9MV0 - chains A and C of the 4 polymer chains in the assembly; structure by electron microscopy, 4.20 A resolution (low resolution: residue-level contacts below are approximate; hydrogen-bond / salt-bridge calls are withheld).

== Chain A (and C) ==
Protein: Angiotensin-converting enzyme
From: Pipistrellus abramus
Notes: EC 3.4.-.-; chain C of this document is another copy of the same molecule, construct and numbering; everything in this record applies to it too
Reference sequence: C7ECT9 (C7ECT9_PIPAB); residue numbers follow UniProt; this construct covers 1-803
Chain sequence (803 residues; each row starts with the number of its first residue):
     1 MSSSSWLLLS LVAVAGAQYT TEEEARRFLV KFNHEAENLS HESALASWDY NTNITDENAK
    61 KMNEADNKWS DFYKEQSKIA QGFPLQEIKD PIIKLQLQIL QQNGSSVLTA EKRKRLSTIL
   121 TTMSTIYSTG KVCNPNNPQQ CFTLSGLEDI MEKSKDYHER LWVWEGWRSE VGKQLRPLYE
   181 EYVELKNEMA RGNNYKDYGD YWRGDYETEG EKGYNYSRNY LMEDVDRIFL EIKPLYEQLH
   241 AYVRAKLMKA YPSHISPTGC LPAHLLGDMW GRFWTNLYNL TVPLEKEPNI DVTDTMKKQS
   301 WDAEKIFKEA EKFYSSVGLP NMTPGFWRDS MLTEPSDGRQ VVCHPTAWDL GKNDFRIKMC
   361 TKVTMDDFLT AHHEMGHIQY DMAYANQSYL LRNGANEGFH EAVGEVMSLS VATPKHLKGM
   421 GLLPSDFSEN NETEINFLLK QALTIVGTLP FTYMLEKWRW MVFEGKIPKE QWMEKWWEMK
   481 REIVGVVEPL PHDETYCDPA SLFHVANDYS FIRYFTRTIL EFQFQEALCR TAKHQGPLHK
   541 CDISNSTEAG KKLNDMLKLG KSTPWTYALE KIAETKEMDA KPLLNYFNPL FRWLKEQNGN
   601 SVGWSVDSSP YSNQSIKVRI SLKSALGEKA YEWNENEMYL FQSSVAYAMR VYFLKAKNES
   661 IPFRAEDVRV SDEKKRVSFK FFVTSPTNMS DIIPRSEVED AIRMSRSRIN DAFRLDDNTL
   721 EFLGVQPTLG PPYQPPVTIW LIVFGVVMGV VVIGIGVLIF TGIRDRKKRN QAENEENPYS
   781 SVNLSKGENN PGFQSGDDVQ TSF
Disordered / not traced: 1-18, 711-803
Disulfide bonds: Cys133-Cys141, Cys343-Cys360, Cys529-Cys541
Covalently attached groups: N-acetylglucosamine (NAG) linked to Asn103, Asn215, Asn279, Asn386, Asn545, Asn688

== Chain A / chain C interface ==
Pairs across the interface - 22 pairs, chain A then chain C:
  Gln139(A) with Ile126(C)
  Lys629(A) with Arg706(C); Arg708(C)
  Tyr631(A) with Arg708(C)
  Asn636(A) with Tyr647(C); Arg650(C)
  Glu637(A) with Tyr647(C)
  Tyr639(A) with Arg650(C); Phe663(C); Arg664(C); Ala665(C)
  Leu640(A) with Tyr647(C)
  Ser643(A) with Ser643(C)
  Tyr647(A) with Leu640(C)
  Arg650(A) with Glu635(C); Asn636(C); Tyr639(C)
  Phe663(A) with Tyr639(C)
  Arg664(A) with Tyr639(C); Arg664(C)
  Ala665(A) with Tyr639(C)
  Arg708(A) with Lys629(C)
Other interface residues (no listed pair), chain A (18 interface residues in all): Thr129, Lys131, Pro138, Gln174
Other interface residues (no listed pair), chain C (20 interface residues in all): Thr129, Lys131, Pro138, Gln139, Gln174, Ala646

== In short ==
18 residues of chain A face 20 of chain C across their interface. Covalently linked N-acetylglucosamine: at
Asn103(A), Asn215(A), Asn279(A), Asn386(A), Asn545(A) and Asn688(A).
Both chains are Angiotensin-converting enzyme (Pipistrellus abramus). Entry 9MV0 (Structure of HKU5 spike
C-terminal domain in complex with ACE2 from Pipistrellus abramus) was determined by electron microscopy.
